PDB entry 5V7Q | electron microscopy, 3.70 A resolution | chains A and D of the 31 polymer chains in the assembly

[Chain A]
Molecule: 23S rRNA
Organism: Mycobacterium tuberculosis
Sequence (3138 nucleotides; each row starts with the number of its first residue):
     1 UUGUAAGUGU CUAAGGGCGC AUGGUGGAUG CCUUGGCAUC GAGAGCCGAU GAAGGACGUG
    61 GGAGGCUGCG AUAUGCCUCG GGGAGCUGUC AACCGAGCGU GGAUCCGAGG AUUUCCGAAU
   121 GGGGAAACCC AGCACGAGUG AUGUCGUGCU ACCCGCAUCU GAAUAUAUAG GGUGCGGGAG
   181 GGAACGCGGG GAAGUGAAAC AUCUCAGUAC CCGUAGGAGG AGAAAACAAU UGUGAUUCCG
   241 CAAGUAGUGG CGAGCGAACG CGGAACAGGC UAAACCGCAC GCAUGGGUAA CCGGGUAGGG
   301 GUUGUGUGUG CGGGGUUGUG GGAGGAUAUG UCUCAGCGCU ACCCGGCUGA GAGGCAGUCA
   361 GAAAGUGUCG UGGUUAGCGG AAGUGGCCUG GGAUGGUCUG CCGUAGACGG UGAGAGCCCG
   421 GUACGCGAAA ACCCGGCACC UGCCUAGUAU CAAUUCCCGA GUAGCAGCGG GCCCGUGGAA
   481 UCCGCUGUGA AUCCGCCGGG ACCACCCGGU AAGCCUAAAU ACUCCUCGAU GACCGAUAGC
   541 GGAUUAGUAC CGUGAGGGAA UGGUGAAAAG UACCCCGGGA GGGGAGUGAA AGAGUACCUG
   601 AAACCGUGUG CCUACAAUCC GUCAGAGCCU CCUUUUCCUC UCCGGAGGAG GGUGGUGAUG
   661 GCGUGCCUUU UGAAGAAUGA GCCUGCGAGU CAGGGACAUG UCGCAAGGUU AACCCGUGUG
   721 GGGUAGCCGC AGCGAAAGCG AGUCUGAAUA GGGCGACCCA CACGCGCAUA CGCGCGUGUG
   781 AAUAGUGGCG UGUUCUGGAC CCGAAGCGGA GUGAUCUACC CAUGGCCAGG GUGAAGCGCG
   841 GGUAAGACCG CGUGGAGGCC CGAACCCACU UAGGUUGAAG ACUGAGGGGA UGAGCUGUGG
   901 GUAGGGGUGA AAGGCCAAUC AAACUCCGUG AUAGCUGGUU CUCCCCGAAA UGCAUUUAGG
   961 UGCAGCGUUG CGUGGUUCAC CGCGGAGGUA GAGCUACUGG AUGGCCGAUG GGCCCUACUA
  1021 GGUUACUGAC GUCAGCCAAA CUCCGAAUGC CGUGGUGUAA AGCGUGGCAG UGAGACGGCG
  1081 GGGGAUAAGC UCCGUACGUC GAAAGGGAAA CAGCCCAGAU CGCCGGCUAA GGCCCCCAAG
  1141 CGUGUGCUAA GUGGGAAAGG AUGUGCAGUC GCAAAGACAA CCAGGAGGUU GGCUUAGAAG
  1201 CAGCCACCCU UGAAAGAGUG CGUAAUAGCU CACUGGUCAA GUGAUUGUGC GCCGAUAAUG
  1261 UAGCGGGGCU CAAGCACACC GCCGAAGCCG CGGCACAUCC ACCUUGUGGU GGGUGUGGGU
  1321 AGGGGAGCGU CCCUCAUUCA GCGAAGCCAC CGGGUGACCG GUGGUGGAGG GUGGGGGAGU
  1381 GAGAAUGCAG GCAUGAGUAG CGACAAGGCA AGUGAGAACC UUGCCCGCCG AAAGACCAAG
  1441 GGUUCCUGGG CCAGGCCAGU CCGCCCAGGG UGAGUCGGGA CCUAAGGCGA GGCCGACAGG
  1501 CGUAGUCGAU GGACAACGGG UUGAUAUUCC CGUACCCGUG UGUGGGCGCC CGUGACGAAU
  1561 CAGCGGUACU AACCACCCAA AACCGGAUCG AUCACUCCCC UUCGGGGGUG UGGAGUUCUG
  1621 GGGCUGCGUG GGAACUUCGC UGGUAGUAGU CAAGCGAAGG GGUGACGCAG GAAGGUAGCC
  1681 GUACCAGUCA GUGGUAACAC UGGGGCAAGC CGGUAGGGAG AGCGAUAGGC AAAUCCGUCG
  1741 CUCACUAAUC CUGAGAGGUG ACGCAUAGCC GGUUGAGGCG AAUUCGGUGA UCCUCUGCUG
  1801 CCAAGAAAAG CCUCUAGCGA GCACACACAC GGCCCGUACC CCAAACCGAC ACAGGUGGUC
  1861 AGGUAGAGCA UACCAAGGCG UACGAGAUAA CUAUGGUUAA GGAACUCGGC AAAAUGCCCC
  1921 CGUAACUUCG GGAGAAGGGG GACCGGAAUA UCGUGAACAC CCUUGCGGUG GGAGCGGGAU
  1981 CCGGUCGCAG AAACCAGUGA GGAGCGACUG UUUACUAAAA ACACAGGUCC GUGCGAAGUC
  2041 GCAAGACGAU GUAUACGGAC UGACGCCUGC CCGGUGCUGG AAGGUUAAGA GGACCCGUUA
  2101 ACCCGCAAGG GUGAAGCGGA GAAUUUAAGC CCCAGUAAAC GGCGGUGGUA ACUAUAACCA
  2161 UCCUAAGGUA GCGAAAUUCC UUGUCGGGUA AGUUCCGACC UGCACGAAUG GCGUAACGAC
  2221 UUCUCAACUG UCUCAACCAU AGACUCGGCG AAAUUGCACU ACGAGUAAAG AUGCUCGUUA
  2281 CGCGCGGCAG GACGAAAAGA CCCCGGGACC UUCACUACAA CUUGGUAUUG AUGUUCGGUA
  2341 CGGUUUGUGU AGGAUAGGUG GGAGACUGUG AAACCUCGAC GCCAGUUGGG GCGGAGUCGU
  2401 UGUUGAAAUA CCACUCUGAU CGUAUUGGGC AUCUAACCUC GAACCCUGAA UCGGGUUUAG
  2461 GGACAGUGCC UGGCGGGUAG UUUAACUGGG GCGGUUGCCU CCUAAAAUGU AACGGAGGCG
  2521 CCCAAAGGUU CCCUCAACCU GGACGGCAAU CAGGUGGCGA GUGUAAAUGC ACAAGGGAGC
  2581 UUGACUGCGA GACUUACAAG UCAAGCAGGG ACGAAAGUCG GGAUUAGUGA UCCGGCACCC
  2641 CCGAGUGGAA GGGGUGUCGC UCAACGGAUA AAAGGUACCC CGGGGAUAAC AGGCUGAUCU
  2701 UCCCCAAGAG UCCAUAUCGA CGGGAUGGUU UGGCACCUCG AUGUCGGCUC GUCGCAUCCU
  2761 GGGGCUGGAG CAGGUCCCAA GGGUUGGGCU GUUCGCCCAU UAAAGCGGCA CGCGAGCUGG
  2821 GUUUAGAACG UCGUGAGACA GUUCGGUCUC UAUCCGCCGC GCGCGUCAGA AACUUGAGGA
  2881 AACCUGUCCC UAGUACGAGA GGACCGGGAC GGACGAACCU CUGGUGCACC AGUUGUCCCG
  2941 CCAGGGGCAC CGCUGGAUAG CCACGUUCGG UCAGGAUAAC CGCUGAAAGC AUCUAAGCGG
  3001 GAAACCUUCU CCAAGAUCAG GUUUCUCACC CACUUGGUGG GAUAAGGCCC CCCGCAGAAC
  3061 ACGGGUUCAA UAGGUCAGAC CUGGAAGCUC AGUAAUGGGU GUAGGGAACU GGUGCUAACC
  3121 GGCCGAAAAC UUACAACA
Disordered / not traced: 1-4, 1013-1022, 3133-3138
Residues lining bound ligands: Llinezolid-114 (917; N-({(5S)-2-oxo-3-[4-(1,3-thiazol-5-yl)phenyl]-1,3-oxazolidin-5-yl}methyl)acetamide): G2299, A2300, A2689, C2690, A2741, U2742, G2743, U2744, U2823
From the paper describing this entry:
  - contacts within the chain: A1591-G2079, A1591-C2132
  - binding site for Llinezolid-114: U2744

[Chain D]
Name: 50S ribosomal protein L3
Organism: Mycobacterium tuberculosis
UniProt: A0A045HU18 (A0A045HU18_MYCTX); residues 1-217 here = UniProt positions 1-217
Sequence (217 residues; numbered 1 to 217; the number before each row is that of its first residue):
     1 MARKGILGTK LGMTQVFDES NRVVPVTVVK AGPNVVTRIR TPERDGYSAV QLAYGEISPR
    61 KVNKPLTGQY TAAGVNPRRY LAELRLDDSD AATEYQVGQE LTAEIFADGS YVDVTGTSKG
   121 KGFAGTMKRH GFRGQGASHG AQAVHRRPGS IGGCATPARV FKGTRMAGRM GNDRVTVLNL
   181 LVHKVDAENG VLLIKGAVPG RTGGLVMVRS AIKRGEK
Disordered / not traced: 1, 215-217

[How chain A and chain D interact]
Contacting residue pairs (177):
  A872(A) - Gly140(D)  phosphate contact
  G873(A) - Gln142(D)  phosphate contact
  G874(A) - Gln142(D)  phosphate contact
  U875(A) - Gln142(D)  hydrogen bond to the base
  U1259(A) - Thr156(D)  base contact
  U1259(A) - Pro157(D)  base contact
  U1259(A) - Arg159(D)  hydrogen bond to the base
  U1259(A) - Phe161(D)  sugar contact
  A1889(A) - Phe123(D)  hydrogen bond to the sugar
  A1890(A) - Phe123(D)  sugar contact
  A1890(A) - Ala124(D)  sugar contact
  A1890(A) - Gly125(D)  hydrogen bond to the sugar
  C1891(A) - His145(D)  phosphate contact
  C1891(A) - Arg146(D)  salt bridge to the phosphate
  U1892(A) - Ala143(D)  sugar contact
  U1892(A) - His145(D)  phosphate contact
  U1892(A) - Arg146(D)  phosphate contact
  A1893(A) - Gln142(D)  phosphate contact
  C1905(A) - His139(D)  base contact
  U1906(A) - His139(D)  sugar contact
  G1908(A) - His139(D)  hydrogen bond to the base
  C1910(A) - Ser138(D)  base contact
  C1910(A) - His139(D)  base contact
  U2231(A) - Ser138(D)  sugar contact
  C2232(A) - Gly136(D)  phosphate contact
  C2232(A) - Ala137(D)  hydrogen bond to the phosphate
  A2235(A) - Met127(D)  sugar contact
  A2235(A) - Arg133(D)  phosphate contact
  A2235(A) - Gly134(D)  hydrogen bond to the phosphate
  A2236(A) - Met127(D)  phosphate contact
  A2236(A) - Arg146(D)  salt bridge to the phosphate
  C2237(A) - Lys128(D)  salt bridge to the phosphate
  C2262(A) - Arg159(D)  phosphate contact
  G2270(A) - Ala155(D)  base contact
  G2270(A) - Thr156(D)  base contact
  G2286(A) - Phe123(D)  base contact
  G2287(A) - Met166(D)  base contact
  C2288(A) - Ile151(D)  sugar contact
  C2288(A) - Met166(D)  base contact
  A2289(A) - Arg147(D)  salt bridge to the phosphate
  A2289(A) - Gly149(D)  sugar contact
  G2290(A) - Gly149(D)  phosphate contact
  G2290(A) - Ser150(D)  phosphate contact
  G2290(A) - Ile151(D)  sugar contact
  G2290(A) - Gly153(D)  hydrogen bond to the sugar
  G2290(A) - Cys154(D)  hydrogen bond to the sugar
  G2290(A) - Ala158(D)  base contact
  G2290(A) - Arg159(D)  base contact
  G2290(A) - Val160(D)  base contact
  G2291(A) - Cys154(D)  hydrogen bond to the phosphate
  G2291(A) - Ala158(D)  sugar contact
  U2749(A) - Arg133(D)  salt bridge to the phosphate
  U2749(A) - Gln135(D)  base contact
  U2749(A) - Pro148(D)  sugar contact
  U2749(A) - Gly149(D)  base contact
  U2749(A) - Ser150(D)  base contact
  C2750(A) - Phe132(D)  phosphate contact
  C2750(A) - Arg133(D)  hydrogen bond to the phosphate
  C2750(A) - Pro148(D)  sugar contact
  C2750(A) - Ser150(D)  hydrogen bond to the base
  G2751(A) - Phe132(D)  phosphate contact
  G2751(A) - Arg165(D)  salt bridge to the phosphate
  U2752(A) - Phe161(D)  sugar contact
  C2809(A) - Pro157(D)  sugar contact
  A2810(A) - Gly153(D)  phosphate contact
  A2810(A) - Cys154(D)  hydrogen bond to the base
  A2810(A) - Ala155(D)  hydrogen bond to the phosphate
  A2810(A) - Thr156(D)  phosphate contact
  G2812(A) - Gly152(D)  hydrogen bond to the base
  G2812(A) - Gly153(D)  sugar contact
  G2812(A) - Cys154(D)  sugar contact
  C2813(A) - Ser150(D)  hydrogen bond to the base
  C2813(A) - Gly152(D)  sugar contact
  C2813(A) - Cys154(D)  sugar contact
  G2816(A) - Gln135(D)  hydrogen bond to the base
  G2816(A) - Val144(D)  sugar contact
  G2816(A) - Arg147(D)  salt bridge to the phosphate
  G2816(A) - Gly149(D)  base contact
  G2816(A) - Ser150(D)  base contact
  C2817(A) - Gly140(D)  phosphate contact
  C2817(A) - Ala141(D)  sugar contact
  C2817(A) - Val144(D)  sugar contact
  U2818(A) - His139(D)  sugar contact
  U2818(A) - Gly140(D)  sugar contact
  U2818(A) - Gln142(D)  phosphate contact
  U2849(A) - Gln142(D)  phosphate contact
  G2856(A) - Val160(D)  hydrogen bond to the sugar
  C2857(A) - Val160(D)  sugar contact
  C2857(A) - Gly163(D)  phosphate contact
  C2857(A) - Thr164(D)  hydrogen bond to the sugar
  C2857(A) - Met166(D)  hydrogen bond to the sugar
  C2858(A) - Lys162(D)  phosphate contact
  C2858(A) - Gly163(D)  hydrogen bond to the phosphate
  C2858(A) - Met166(D)  sugar contact
  C2858(A) - Ala167(D)  hydrogen bond to the sugar
  G2859(A) - Arg129(D)  salt bridge to the phosphate
  G2859(A) - Arg169(D)  sugar contact
  C2860(A) - Arg169(D)  sugar contact
  A2871(A) - Asn63(D)  hydrogen bond to the sugar
  A2872(A) - Leu81(D)  sugar contact
  C2873(A) - Arg40(D)  base contact
  C2873(A) - Leu81(D)  sugar contact
  C2873(A) - Ala82(D)  phosphate contact
  C2873(A) - Glu83(D)  hydrogen bond to the sugar
  U2874(A) - Tyr47(D)  hydrogen bond to the base
  U2874(A) - Ala82(D)  phosphate contact
  U2874(A) - Glu83(D)  hydrogen bond to the phosphate
  U2875(A) - Tyr47(D)  sugar contact
  U2875(A) - Arg85(D)  sugar contact
  G2876(A) - Arg85(D)  salt bridge to the phosphate
  A2882(A) - Arg165(D)  salt bridge to the phosphate
  A2917(A) - Val175(D)  sugar contact
  A2917(A) - Pro199(D)  sugar contact
  C2918(A) - Lys10(D)  hydrogen bond to the phosphate
  C2918(A) - Met13(D)  hydrogen bond to the sugar
  C2918(A) - Ser118(D)  phosphate contact
  C2918(A) - Lys119(D)  hydrogen bond to the phosphate
  C2918(A) - Lys121(D)  salt bridge to the phosphate
  C2918(A) - Ala197(D)  sugar contact
  C2918(A) - Val198(D)  sugar contact
  C2918(A) - Gly200(D)  phosphate contact
  C2919(A) - Lys119(D)  salt bridge to the phosphate
  U2920(A) - Met13(D)  sugar contact
  U2920(A) - Thr14(D)  sugar contact
  U2920(A) - Gln15(D)  base contact
  C2961(A) - Lys119(D)  salt bridge to the phosphate
  C2962(A) - Lys121(D)  salt bridge to the phosphate
  U2966(A) - Pro25(D)  sugar contact
  U2967(A) - Leu180(D)  sugar contact
  U2967(A) - Gly196(D)  sugar contact
  C2968(A) - Leu178(D)  hydrogen bond to the sugar
  C2968(A) - Asn179(D)  sugar contact
  G2969(A) - Asn179(D)  sugar contact
  G2969(A) - Lys213(D)  phosphate contact
  G2970(A) - Lys213(D)  salt bridge to the phosphate
  U2971(A) - Lys213(D)  base contact
  C3009(A) - Arg3(D)  salt bridge to the phosphate
  C3009(A) - Leu178(D)  sugar contact
  C3009(A) - Ile212(D)  sugar contact
  C3009(A) - Lys213(D)  sugar contact
  U3010(A) - Arg3(D)  salt bridge to the phosphate
  U3010(A) - Thr176(D)  hydrogen bond to the phosphate
  U3010(A) - Arg209(D)  salt bridge to the phosphate
  C3011(A) - Thr115(D)  phosphate contact
  C3011(A) - Arg174(D)  sugar contact
  C3011(A) - Thr176(D)  hydrogen bond to the phosphate
  C3012(A) - Arg174(D)  phosphate contact
  G3020(A) - Tyr47(D)  hydrogen bond to the base
  G3021(A) - Asp45(D)  sugar contact
  G3021(A) - Tyr47(D)  hydrogen bond to the base
  U3022(A) - Arg40(D)  hydrogen bond to the base
  U3023(A) - Arg38(D)  sugar contact
  U3023(A) - Gln69(D)  hydrogen bond to the base
  U3024(A) - Pro65(D)  hydrogen bond to the sugar
  U3024(A) - Gly68(D)  sugar contact
  U3024(A) - Gln69(D)  sugar contact
  A3045(A) - Lys64(D)  phosphate contact
  A3045(A) - Pro65(D)  sugar contact
  G3046(A) - Asn63(D)  phosphate contact
  G3046(A) - Lys64(D)  hydrogen bond to the phosphate
  C3055(A) - Lys119(D)  sugar contact
  A3056(A) - Gly120(D)  phosphate contact
  A3056(A) - Asn172(D)  hydrogen bond to the phosphate
  A3056(A) - Arg201(D)  salt bridge to the phosphate
  G3057(A) - Gly120(D)  phosphate contact
  G3057(A) - Lys121(D)  phosphate contact
  G3057(A) - Gly122(D)  hydrogen bond to the phosphate
  G3057(A) - Arg169(D)  salt bridge to the phosphate
  G3057(A) - Met170(D)  phosphate contact
  G3057(A) - Asn172(D)  hydrogen bond to the phosphate
  A3058(A) - Phe123(D)  hydrogen bond to the phosphate
  A3058(A) - Arg169(D)  phosphate contact
  G3064(A) - Arg79(D)  hydrogen bond to the phosphate
  G3065(A) - Lys61(D)  salt bridge to the phosphate
  G3065(A) - Arg79(D)  salt bridge to the phosphate
  U3066(A) - Lys61(D)  salt bridge to the phosphate
  C3068(A) - Arg60(D)  hydrogen bond to the base
Other interface residues (no listed pair), chain A (93 interface residues in all): G1260, G2263, G2786, G2819, A2881, G2915, A2916, C2921, G2960, C3025, G3047
Other interface residues (no listed pair), chain D (96 interface residues in all): Arg44, Gln51, Leu66, His130, Gly131, Gly168, Val177, Lys195

[In short]
93 residues of chain A and 96 residues of chain D are in contact; the contacts include 44 hydrogen bonds and
23 salt bridges. Polar contacts include U875(A)-Gln142(D), U1259(A)-Arg159(D) and G1908(A)-His139(D). Chain A
binds Llinezolid-114. The paper reports a binding site for Llinezolid-114 at U2744(A); contacts within the
chain involving G2079(A), A1591(A) and C2132(A).
Here chain A is 23S rRNA and chain D is 50S ribosomal protein L3, both from Mycobacterium tuberculosis. Entry
5V7Q (Cryo-EM structure of the large ribosomal subunit from Mycobacterium tuberculosis bound with a potent
linezolid analog) was determined by electron microscopy (same publication as 5V93).
